7N69 - chains H and J of the 12 polymer chains in the assembly; structure by electron microscopy, 14.10 A resolution (very low resolution: no residue pairs are listed; an interface is given only as per-side residue counts).

[Chain H (and J)]
Protein: Spike glycoprotein E2
From: Eastern equine encephalitis virus (strain Florida 91-469)
Notes: chain J of this document is another copy of the same molecule, construct and numbering; everything in this record applies to it too
UniProtKB: Q4QXJ7 (POLS_EEEVF); residues 1-420 here correspond to UniProt positions 325-744 (UniProt number = residue number + 324)
Amino-acid sequence (420 residues; each row starts with the number of its first residue):
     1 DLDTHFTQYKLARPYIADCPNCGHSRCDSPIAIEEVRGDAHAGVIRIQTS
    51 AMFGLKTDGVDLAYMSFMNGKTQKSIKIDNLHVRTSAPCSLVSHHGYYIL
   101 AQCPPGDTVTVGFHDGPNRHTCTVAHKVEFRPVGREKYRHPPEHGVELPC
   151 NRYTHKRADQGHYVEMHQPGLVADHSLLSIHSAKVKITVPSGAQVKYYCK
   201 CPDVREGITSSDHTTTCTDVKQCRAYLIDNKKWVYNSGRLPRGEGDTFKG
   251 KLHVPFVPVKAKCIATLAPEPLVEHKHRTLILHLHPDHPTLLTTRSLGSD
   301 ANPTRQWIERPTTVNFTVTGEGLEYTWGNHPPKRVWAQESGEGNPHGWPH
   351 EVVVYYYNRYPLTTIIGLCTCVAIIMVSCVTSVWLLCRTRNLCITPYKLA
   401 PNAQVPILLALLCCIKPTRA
Disordered / not traced: 1-8, 160-253, 341-420
Disulfides: Cys19-Cys122, Cys89-Cys103, Cys150-Cys263

[Chain H / chain J interface]
At this resolution (14 A) residue pairs are not listed: 13 residues of chain H and 16 of chain J lie at the interface.

[Overview]
The interface between chain H and chain J involves 13 residues on one side and 16 on the other.
Both chains are Spike glycoprotein E2 (Eastern equine encephalitis virus (strain Florida 91-469)). Entry 7N69
(Pre-fusion state 2 of EEEV with localized reconstruction) was determined by electron microscopy, deposited
together with 7N6A.
